Entry 5F3Z (X-ray diffraction, 2.00 A resolution); this record covers chain A.

== Chain A ==
Molecule: Genome polyprotein
From: Dengue virus 3
Notes: engineered mutation(s): G374E
Reference sequence: Q6DLV0 (Q6DLV0_9FLAV); residues 272-900 here correspond to UniProt positions 2762-3390 (UniProt number = residue number + 2490)
Amino-acid sequence (635 residues; each row starts with the number of its first residue):
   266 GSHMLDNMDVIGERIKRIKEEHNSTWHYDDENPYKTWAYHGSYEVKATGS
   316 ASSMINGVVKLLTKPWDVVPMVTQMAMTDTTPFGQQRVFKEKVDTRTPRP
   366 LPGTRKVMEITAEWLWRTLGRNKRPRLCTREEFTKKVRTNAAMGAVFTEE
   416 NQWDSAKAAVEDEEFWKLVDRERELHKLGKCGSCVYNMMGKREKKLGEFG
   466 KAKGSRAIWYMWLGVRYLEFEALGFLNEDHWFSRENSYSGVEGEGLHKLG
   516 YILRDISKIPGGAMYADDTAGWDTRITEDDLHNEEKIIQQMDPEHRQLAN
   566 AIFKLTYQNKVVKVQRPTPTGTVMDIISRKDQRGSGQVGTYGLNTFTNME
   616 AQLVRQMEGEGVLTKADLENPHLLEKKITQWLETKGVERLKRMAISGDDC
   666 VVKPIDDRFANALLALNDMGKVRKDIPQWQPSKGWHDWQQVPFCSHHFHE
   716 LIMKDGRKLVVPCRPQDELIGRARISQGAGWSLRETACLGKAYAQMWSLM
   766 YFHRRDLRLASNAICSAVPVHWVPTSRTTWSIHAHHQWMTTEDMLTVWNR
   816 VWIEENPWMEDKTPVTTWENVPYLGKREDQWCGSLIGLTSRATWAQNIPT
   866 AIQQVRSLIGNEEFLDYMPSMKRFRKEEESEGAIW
Unresolved in the structure: 266-271, 408-418, 454-469, 884-900
Differences from the reference sequence: expression tag (266-271); variant Glu-374 (Gly2864 in Q6DLV0)
Ion coordination: Zn2+ site 1: Glu-437, His-441, Cys-446, Cys-449; Zn2+ site 2: His-712, His-714, Cys-728, Cys-847
Ligand contacts: 5V5 (2-(4-methoxy-3-thiophen-2-yl-phenyl)ethanoic acid): Leu-511, Leu-514, Cys-709, Ser-710, His-711, Arg-729, Arg-737, Met-761, Met-765, Tyr-766, Thr-793, Thr-794, Trp-795, Ser-796, His-798, Ala-799, Trp-803
Reported in the primary citation:
  - binding site for 5V5: Leu-511, Ser-796, Ala-799

== Overview ==
Bound to chain A: compound 5V5. Glu-437, His-441, Cys-446 and Cys-449 form the Zn2+ site 1. The Zn2+ site 2 is
built by His-712, His-714, Cys-728 and Cys-847. From the paper: a binding site for 5V5 at Leu-511, Ser-796 and
Ala-799.
Chain A is Genome polyprotein (Dengue virus 3); the structure, Dengue serotype 3 RNA-dependent RNA polymerase
bound to PC-79-SH52, was determined by X-ray diffraction together with 5F3T and 5F41 from the same study.
